PDB entry 4U4A | X-ray diffraction, 3.51 A resolution | chains A and D

Chain A:
Name: Breast cancer type 1 susceptibility protein
From: Homo sapiens
Notes: EC 6.3.2.-; fragment: brct
Reference sequence: P38398 (BRCA1_HUMAN); residues 1646-1859 here = UniProt positions 1646-1859
Chain sequence (214 residues; row label = number of the first residue in the row):
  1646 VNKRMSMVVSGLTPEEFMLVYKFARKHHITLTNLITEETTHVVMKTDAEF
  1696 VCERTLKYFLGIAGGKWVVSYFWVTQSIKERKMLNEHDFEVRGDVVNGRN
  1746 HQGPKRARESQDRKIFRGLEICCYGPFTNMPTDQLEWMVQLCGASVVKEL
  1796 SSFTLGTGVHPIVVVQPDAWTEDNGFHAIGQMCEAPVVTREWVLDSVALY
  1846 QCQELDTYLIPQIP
Swiss-Prot annotation at these positions:
  - natural variant: Ser-1651 (S1651F: In BC; uncertain significance; S1651P: In BC; uncertain significance), Ser-1655 (S1655F: In BC; uncertain significance), Thr-1685 (T1685A: In BC; T1685I: In BROVCA1), His-1686 (H1686Q: In BC; uncertain significance; H1686R: In BC; uncertain significance), Val-1688 (deletion: In BC; uncertain significance), Met-1689 (M1689R: In BC; uncertain significance), Lys-1690 (K1690Q: In some patients with sporadic breast cancer; uncertain significance), Thr-1691 (T1691I: In BC; uncertain significance), Asp-1692 (D1692N: In ovarian cancer; uncertain significance), Cys-1697 (C1697R: In OC), Arg-1699 (R1699Q: In BC; R1699W: In BC, OC and FANCS), Gly-1706 (G1706A: In BC; G1706E: In BC), 26 further natural variant entries in UniProt
  - mutagenesis: Ser-1655 (S1655A: Abolishes interaction with BRIP1), Gly-1656 (G1656D: No effect on affinity for a BRIP1 phosphopeptide), Phe-1662 (F1662S: Does not abolish ABRAXAS1 binding, but abolishes formation of a heterotetramer with ABRAXAS1), Met-1663 (M1663K: Does not abolish ABRAXAS1 binding, but abolishes formation of a heterotetramer with ABRAXAS1), Tyr-1666 (Y1666A: Does not abolish ABRAXAS1 binding, but impairs formation of a heterotetramer with ABRAXAS1), Arg-1670 (R1670E: Impairs formation of a heterotetramer with ABRAXAS1), Lys-1671 (K1671E: Impairs formation of a heterotetramer with ABRAXAS1), Thr-1700 (T1700A: Strongly reduces affinity for a BRIP1 phosphopeptide), Lys-1702 (K1702M: Abolishes interaction with BRIP1), Gly-1738 (G1738E: Abolishes interaction with BRIP1), Ser-1755 (S1755A: No effect on in vitro phosphorylation by ATR), Arg-1835 (R1835P: Mildly reduces affinity for a BRIP1 phosphopeptide), 1 further mutagenesis entry in UniProt

Chain D:
Name: BRCA1-A complex subunit Abraxas
Reference sequence: Q6UWZ7 (F175A_HUMAN); residue numbers follow UniProt; this construct covers 399-409
Chain sequence (11 residues; each row starts with the number of its first residue):
   399 GFGEYSRSPTF
Unresolved in the structure: 399-400
Modified residues: Ser-406 (phosphoserine; SEP)
Swiss-Prot annotation at these positions:
  - motif: Ser-406 to Phe-409 (pSXXF motif)
  - modified residue (Phosphoserine): Ser-404, Ser-406
  - mutagenesis: Phe-400 (F400D: No effect on formation of a heterotetramer with BRCA1), Glu-402 (E402R: Decreases formation of a heterotetramer with BRCA1), Tyr-403 (Y403A: No effect on formation of a heterotetramer with BRCA1), Ser-404 (S404A: No effect on homodimerization. Mildly decreased recruitment of BRCA1 to sites of DNA damage; S404D: Permits formation of a heterotetramer with BRCA1 ...), Ser-406 (S406A: Abolishes phosphorylation of the pSXXF motif and the interaction with BRCA1 but does not affect the interaction with UIMC1/RAP80 ...)

Chain A / chain D interface:
Residue-residue contacts - 11 pairs, chain A then chain D:
  Ser-1655(A) / Ser-406(D)
  Gly-1656(A) / Ser-406(D)
  Glu-1698(A) / Thr-408(D)
  Arg-1699(A) / Thr-408(D)
  Arg-1699(A) / Phe-409(D)  hydrogen bond (backbone-backbone)
  Thr-1700(A) / Pro-407(D)
  Lys-1702(A) / Ser-406(D)
  Phe-1704(A) / Phe-409(D)  hydrophobic
  Asn-1774(A) / Phe-409(D)
  Met-1775(A) / Phe-409(D)  hydrophobic
  Arg-1835(A) / Phe-409(D)
Other interface residues (no listed pair), chain A (15 interface residues in all): Val-1654, Leu-1657, Leu-1701, Val-1741, Thr-1773

Overview:
15 residues of chain A face 4 of chain D across their interface; the contacts include 1 hydrogen bond. The
hydrogen-bonded pair Arg-1699(A)/Phe-409(D) is a backbone contact. UniProt lists 13 mutagenesis sites on chain
A; 5 mutagenesis sites on chain D.
Here chain A is Breast cancer type 1 susceptibility protein (Homo sapiens) and chain D is BRCA1-A complex
subunit Abraxas. Entry 4U4A (Complex Structure of BRCA1 BRCT with singly phospho Abraxas) was determined by
X-ray diffraction.
